Entry 3O0E (X-ray diffraction, 3.01 A resolution); this record covers chains A and L of the 6 polymer chains in the assembly.

Chain A:
Name: Porin OmpF
Source organism: Escherichia coli
UniProt: A0A418U3R0 (A0A418U3R0_ECOLX); residues 1-340 here correspond to UniProt positions 10-349 (UniProt number = residue number + 9)
Sequence (340 residues; numbered 1 to 340; the number before each row is that of its first residue):
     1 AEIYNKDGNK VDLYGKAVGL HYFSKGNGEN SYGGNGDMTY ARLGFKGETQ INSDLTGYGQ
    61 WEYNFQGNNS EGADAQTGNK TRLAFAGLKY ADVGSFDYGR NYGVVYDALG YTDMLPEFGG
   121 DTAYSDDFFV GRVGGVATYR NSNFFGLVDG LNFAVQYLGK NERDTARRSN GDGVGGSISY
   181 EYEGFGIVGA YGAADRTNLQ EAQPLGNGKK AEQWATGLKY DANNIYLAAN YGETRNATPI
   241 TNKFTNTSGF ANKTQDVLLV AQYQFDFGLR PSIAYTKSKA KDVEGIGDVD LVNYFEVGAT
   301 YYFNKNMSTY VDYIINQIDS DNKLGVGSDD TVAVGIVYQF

Chain L:
Name: Colicin-E9
Notes: EC 3.1.-.-
UniProt: P09883 (CEA9_ECOLX); residues 2-18 here = UniProt positions 2-18
Sequence (17 residues; numbered 2 to 18; the number before each row is that of its first residue):
     2 SGGDGRGHNT GAHSTSG
Not modelled in the structure: 16-18
From the paper describing this entry:
  - mutagenesis - N10A: unchanged binding to Porin OmpF (chain A)
  - mutagenesis - D5A, G6A (50-fold), R7A, H9A, T11A, H14A: decreased binding to Porin OmpF (chain A)
  - mutagenesis - G6P: abolished binding to Porin OmpF (chain A)

Chain A / chain L interface:
Contacting residue pairs - 39 pairs, chain A then chain L:
  Lys46(A) - His14(L)
  Glu48(A) - His14(L)  salt bridge
  Glu48(A) - Ser15(L)
  Arg82(A) - Asp5(L)  salt bridge
  Lys89(A) - Ala13(L)  hydrogen bond (side chain-backbone)
  Lys89(A) - Ser15(L)  hydrogen bond
  Ser95(A) - Gly12(L)
  Tyr102(A) - Asp5(L)
  Tyr102(A) - His9(L)
  Tyr106(A) - Asp5(L)
  Tyr106(A) - Gly6(L)  hydrogen bond (side chain-backbone)
  Asp107(A) - His9(L)  salt bridge
  Asp107(A) - Thr11(L)
  Gly110(A) - Gly6(L)
  Asp113(A) - Ser2(L)
  Asp113(A) - Gly3(L)
  Asp113(A) - Gly4(L)  hydrogen bond (backbone-backbone)
  Asp113(A) - Asp5(L)
  Asp113(A) - Gly6(L)  hydrogen bond (backbone-backbone)
  Met114(A) - Gly6(L)
  Met114(A) - Arg7(L)
  Leu115(A) - Gly3(L)
  Leu115(A) - Gly4(L)  hydrogen bond (backbone-backbone)
  Glu117(A) - Ser2(L)
  Glu117(A) - Gly3(L)  hydrogen bond (backbone-backbone)
  Phe118(A) - Gly3(L)
  Gly119(A) - Ser2(L)
  Gly120(A) - Ser2(L)
  Arg132(A) - Asp5(L)  salt bridge
  Arg140(A) - Thr11(L)
  Arg140(A) - Gly12(L)
  Asn141(A) - Thr11(L)
  Ser142(A) - Thr11(L)  hydrogen bond (side chain-backbone)
  Ser142(A) - Gly12(L)
  Asn152(A) - Thr11(L)
  Phe153(A) - Thr11(L)
  Ser179(A) - Thr11(L)
  Arg270(A) - Arg7(L)
  Tyr302(A) - Arg7(L)  hydrogen bond
Interface residues without a listed pair, chain A (28 interface residues in all): Tyr58, Pro116, Ala154

Summary:
28 residues of chain A and 12 residues of chain L are in contact, with 9 hydrogen bonds and 4 salt bridges.
Polar pairs include Glu48(A)-His14(L), Arg82(A)-Asp5(L) and Asp107(A)-His9(L). The paper reports that D5A, G6A
and R7A of chain L, among others, reduce binding to Porin OmpF (chain A); G6P of chain L abolishes binding to
Porin OmpF (chain A); 8 substitutions were tested in all.
Chain A is Porin OmpF (Escherichia coli) and chain L is Colicin-E9; the structure, Crystal structure of OmpF
in complex with colicin peptide OBS1, was determined by X-ray diffraction.
